3AAR - chain A; structure by X-ray diffraction, 1.65 A resolution.

Chain A:
Name: Ectonucleoside triphosphate diphosphohydrolase I
Source organism: Legionella pneumophila
UniProt: Q5ZUA2 (Q5ZUA2_LEGPH); numbering as in UniProt (aligned over 41-393)
Chain sequence (353 residues; row label = number of the first residue in the row):
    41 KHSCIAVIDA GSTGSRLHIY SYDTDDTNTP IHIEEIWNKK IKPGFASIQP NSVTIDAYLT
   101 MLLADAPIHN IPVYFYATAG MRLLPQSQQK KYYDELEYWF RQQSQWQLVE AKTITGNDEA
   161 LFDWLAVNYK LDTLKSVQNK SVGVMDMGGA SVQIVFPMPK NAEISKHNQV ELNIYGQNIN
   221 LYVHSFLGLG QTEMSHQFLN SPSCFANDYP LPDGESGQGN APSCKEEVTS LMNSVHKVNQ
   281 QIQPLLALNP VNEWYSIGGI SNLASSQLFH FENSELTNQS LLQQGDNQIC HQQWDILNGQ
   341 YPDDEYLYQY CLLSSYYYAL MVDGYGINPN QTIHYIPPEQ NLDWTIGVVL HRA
Disordered / not traced: 41
Disulfide bonds: C244-C264, C330-C351
Small-molecule neighbours: AMP-PNP (ANP; phosphoaminophosphonic acid-adenylate ester): G51, S52, T53, G54, M187, G188, G189, Q231, T232, G298, G299, N302, L303, D344, Y346, Y350, L353, Y357

Summary:
Ligands of chain A: AMP-PNP.
Chain A is Ectonucleoside triphosphate diphosphohydrolase I (Legionella pneumophila); the structure, Crystal
structure of Lp1NTPDase from Legionella pneumophila in complex with AMPPNP, was determined by X-ray
diffraction together with 3AAP from the same study.
